PDB entry 2UX9 | X-ray diffraction, 1.40 A resolution | chains B and F of the 6 polymer chains in the assembly

Chain B (and F):
Protein: Dodecin
Source organism: Thermus thermophilus
Notes: chain F of this document is another copy of the same molecule, construct and numbering; everything in this record applies to it too
UniProtKB: Q5SIE3 (Q5SIE3_THET8); residues 1-69 here = UniProt positions 1-69
Amino-acid sequence (69 residues; each row starts with the number of its first residue):
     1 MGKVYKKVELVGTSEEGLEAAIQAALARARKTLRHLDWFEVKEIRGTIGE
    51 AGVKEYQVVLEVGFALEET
Disordered / not traced: 1, 69 (chain F: 1)
Construct notes: engineered mutation Ala65 (Arg in Q5SIE3)
Small-molecule neighbours:
  - coenzyme A (COA), molecule 1: Lys6, Val8, Leu10, Arg28, Ala29, Thr32, Leu33, Phe64, Leu66
  - coenzyme A (COA), molecule 2: Arg28, Thr32, Leu33, Arg34, His35, Phe64, Ala65, Leu66, Glu67
  - FMN (flavin mononucleotide), molecule 1: Lys3, Tyr5, Asp37, Trp38, Ala65
  - FMN, molecule 2: Val11, Arg45, Gln57, Val59
  - FMN, molecule 3: Arg45, Gly46, Thr47, Gln57
Swiss-Prot annotation at these positions:
  - binding site (FMN): Lys3 to Tyr5, Asp37, Trp38, Arg45, Gln57
  - binding site (CoA): Lys6, Arg28, Thr32 to Arg34

Interface between chain B and chain F:
Pairs across the interface - 15 pairs, chain B then chain F:
  Glu9(B) - Lys6(F)
  Glu9(B) - Lys7(F)  salt bridge
  Glu9(B) - Glu61(F)
  Leu10(B) - Tyr5(F)
  Leu10(B) - Lys6(F)
  Val11(B) - Lys3(F)
  Val11(B) - Val4(F)
  Val11(B) - Tyr5(F)  hydrogen bond (backbone-backbone)
  Val11(B) - Lys7(F)
  Thr13(B) - Gly2(F)  hydrogen bond (backbone-backbone)
  Thr13(B) - Lys3(F)  hydrogen bond (side chain-backbone)
  Thr13(B) - Tyr5(F)
  Ala24(B) - Gly2(F)
  Ala24(B) - Val4(F)
  Lys31(B) - Thr69(F)  hydrogen bond (side chain-backbone)
Also at the interface, not in a pair above, chain B (14 interface residues in all): Val8, Gly12, Ser14, Ala25, Arg28, Glu43, Glu55, Val59
Also at the interface, not in a pair above, chain F (11 interface residues in all): Trp38, Glu40, Leu66

In short:
Chain B and chain F form an interface of 14 and 11 residues respectively, with 4 hydrogen bonds and 1 salt
bridge. Among the polar pairs are Glu9(B)-Lys7(F), Thr13(B)-Lys3(F) and Lys31(B)-Thr69(F). Bound to chain B: 3
copies of flavin mononucleotide and coenzyme A.
Both chains are Dodecin (Thermus thermophilus). Entry 2UX9 (Crystal structure of the T. thermophilus dodecin
R65A mutant) was determined by X-ray diffraction (same publication as 2V18, 2V19 and 2V21).
